6OWG - chains A and ER of the 240 polymer chains in the assembly; structure by electron microscopy, 2.60 A resolution.

# Chain A
Molecule: Microcompartments protein
Organism: Halothece sp. (strain PCC 7418)
Reference sequence: K9YHS7 (K9YHS7_HALP7); residues 1-113 here = UniProt positions 1-113
Sequence (113 residues; numbered 1 to 113; the number before each row is that of its first residue):
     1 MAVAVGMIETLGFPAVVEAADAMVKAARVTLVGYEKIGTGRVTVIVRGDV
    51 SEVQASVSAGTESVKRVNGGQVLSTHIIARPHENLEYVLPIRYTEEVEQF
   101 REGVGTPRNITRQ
Not modelled in the structure: 1, 102-113
Reported in the primary citation:
  - contacts within the chain: Arg28-Glu52 (hydrogen bond), Glu62-Lys65

# Chain ER
Molecule: Ethanolamine utilization protein EutN/carboxysome structural protein Ccml
Organism: Halothece sp. (strain PCC 7418)
Reference sequence: K9YFK1 (K9YFK1_HALP7); residue numbers follow UniProt; this construct covers 1-95
Sequence (105 residues; each row starts with the number of its first residue):
     1 MQMAKVCGTVVGTQKLPSMTGVKLLLLQFIDANGELLPKYEVAADPVGAG
    51 LGEWVLVNRGSAARQTEYHQNRPLDAMVVAIIDTVTVNNRRLYGEGSWSH
   101 PQFEK
Not modelled in the structure: 95-105
Construct notes: expression tag (96-105)

# Chain A / chain ER interface
Pairs across the interface (6):
  Arg28(A) with Asn89(ER)
  Asp49(A) with Arg91(ER), salt bridge
  Ser51(A) with Asp83(ER); Thr84(ER)
  Glu52(A) with Thr84(ER); Arg91(ER), salt bridge
Also at the interface, not in a pair above, chain ER (5 interface residues in all): Thr86

# In short
4 residues of chain A and 5 residues of chain ER are in contact; the contacts include 2 salt bridges. Among
the polar pairs are Asp49(A)-Arg91(ER) and Glu52(A)-Arg91(ER). The paper reports contacts within the chain
involving Arg28(A), Glu52(A) and Glu62(A) among others.
Chain A is Microcompartments protein and chain ER is Ethanolamine utilization protein EutN/carboxysome
structural protein Ccml, both from Halothece sp. (strain PCC 7418); the structure, Structure of a synthetic
beta-carboxysome shell, T=4, was determined by electron microscopy, deposited together with 6OWF.
